Entry 8F29 (electron microscopy, 4.00 A resolution); this record covers chains G and I of the 27 polymer chains in the assembly.

# Chain G
Molecule: ATP synthase subunit gamma, mitochondrial
From: Saccharomyces cerevisiae
Reference sequence: P38077 (ATPG_YEAST); residues 5-274 here correspond to UniProt positions 38-307 (UniProt number = residue number + 33)
Sequence (261 residues; numbered 5 to 274; 9 numbers in that range are skipped by the numbering (no residue carries them; nothing is unmodelled there); the number before each row is that of its first residue):
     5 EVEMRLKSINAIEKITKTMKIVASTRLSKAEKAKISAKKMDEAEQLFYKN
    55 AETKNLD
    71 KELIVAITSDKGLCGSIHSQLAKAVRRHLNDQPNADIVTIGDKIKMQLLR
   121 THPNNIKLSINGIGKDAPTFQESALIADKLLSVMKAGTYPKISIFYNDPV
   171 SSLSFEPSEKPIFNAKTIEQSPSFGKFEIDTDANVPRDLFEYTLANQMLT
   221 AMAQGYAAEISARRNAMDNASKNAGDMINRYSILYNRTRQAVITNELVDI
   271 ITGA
Sequence notes: conflict N14 (Lys47 in P38077), A15 (Asn48 in P38077)

# Chain I
Molecule: ATP synthase subunit epsilon, mitochondrial
From: Saccharomyces cerevisiae
Reference sequence: P21306 (ATP5E_YEAST); residues 1-59 here correspond to UniProt positions 2-60 (UniProt number = residue number + 1)
Sequence (59 residues; each row starts with the number of its first residue):
     1 SAWRKAGISYAAYLNVAAQAIRSSLKTELQTASVLNRSQTDAFYTQYKNG
    51 TAASEPTPI
Swiss-Prot annotation at these positions:
  - modified residue: T51 (Phosphothreonine)

# How chain G and chain I interact
Contacting residue pairs - 51 pairs, chain G then chain I:
  K115(G) - Y47(I)
  L119(G) - T51(I)
  P123(G) - K48(I)
  P123(G) - N49(I)
  N124(G) - N49(I)
  I126(G) - K48(I)
  K127(G) - Q46(I)  hydrogen bond (backbone-side chain)
  K127(G) - Y47(I)  hydrogen bond (backbone-backbone)
  K127(G) - K48(I)
  L128(G) - T45(I)
  L128(G) - Q46(I)
  L128(G) - Y47(I)
  S129(G) - Y44(I)
  S129(G) - T45(I)  hydrogen bond (backbone-backbone)
  S129(G) - Y47(I)
  I130(G) - F43(I)
  I130(G) - Y44(I)  hydrophobic
  N131(G) - D41(I)
  N131(G) - F43(I)  hydrogen bond (side chain-backbone)
  N131(G) - T45(I)
  G132(G) - D41(I)
  I133(G) - A42(I)  hydrophobic
  K135(G) - D41(I)
  T139(G) - N36(I)  hydrogen bond (side chain-backbone)
  T139(G) - R37(I)
  F140(G) - A18(I)  hydrophobic
  Q141(G) - N15(I)  hydrogen bond
  Q141(G) - R37(I)
  E142(G) - T40(I)
  E142(G) - D41(I)  hydrogen bond (side chain-backbone)
  E142(G) - A42(I)  hydrogen bond (side chain-backbone)
  A144(G) - A11(I)
  A144(G) - N15(I)  hydrogen bond (backbone-side chain)
  L145(G) - N15(I)
  L145(G) - I59(I)
  D148(G) - I8(I)
  D148(G) - S9(I)  hydrogen bond
  D148(G) - A11(I)
  D148(G) - A12(I)
  K149(G) - A42(I)  hydrogen bond (side chain-backbone)
  K149(G) - Y44(I)
  K149(G) - I59(I)
  L151(G) - S9(I)
  V153(G) - Q46(I)
  M154(G) - Q46(I)
  R207(G) - R4(I)
  D208(G) - W3(I)
  D208(G) - Y10(I)  hydrogen bond
  E211(G) - R4(I)  salt bridge
  E211(G) - Y10(I)
  Y212(G) - Y10(I)
Also at the interface, not in a pair above, chain G (31 interface residues in all): I146, S152, N204
Also at the interface, not in a pair above, chain I (27 interface residues in all): L14, Q19, Q39, P56

# Overview
31 residues of chain G face 27 of chain I across their interface; the contacts include 12 hydrogen bonds and 1
salt bridge. Polar pairs include E211(G)-R4(I), K127(G)-Q46(I) and N131(G)-F43(I).
Chain G is ATP synthase subunit gamma, mitochondrial and chain I is ATP synthase subunit epsilon,
mitochondrial, both from Saccharomyces cerevisiae; the structure, Yeast ATP synthase in conformation-1 at pH
6, was determined by electron microscopy, deposited together with 8F39, 8FKJ and 8FL8.
